1Q0K - chains B and E of the 6 polymer chains in the assembly; structure by X-ray diffraction, 2.10 A resolution.

== Chain B (and E) ==
Molecule: Superoxide dismutase [Ni]
From: Streptomyces seoulensis
Notes: EC 1.15.1.1; chain E of this document is another copy of the same molecule, construct and numbering; everything in this record applies to it too
Reference sequence: P80734 (SODN_STRSO); residues 1-117 here correspond to UniProt positions 15-131 (UniProt number = residue number + 14)
Amino-acid sequence (117 residues; numbered 1 to 117; the number before each row is that of its first residue):
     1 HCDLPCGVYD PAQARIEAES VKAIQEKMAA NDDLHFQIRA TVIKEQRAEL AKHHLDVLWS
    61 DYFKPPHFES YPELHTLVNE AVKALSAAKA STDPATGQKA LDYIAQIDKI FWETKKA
Bound ions: Ni2+: His1, Cys2, Cys6
Ligand contacts:
  - thiosulfate (THJ), molecule 1: His1, His53, His54
  - thiosulfate (THJ), molecule 2: Glu17, Arg47, Leu50
UniProt features mapped onto this chain:
  - binding site (Ni(2+)): His1, Cys2, Cys6
From the paper describing this entry:
  - mutagenesis - H1A, H1C, H1D, H1K, H1N, H1Q, H1R, H1W, H1Y, Y9A, Y9K, Y9Q, E17A, R39A: abolished catalytic activity
  - mutagenesis - D3A, Y9F, Y9W, R47A: decreased catalytic activity
  - catalytic residues: Tyr9, Lys64 (proposed by the authors, not directly observed)

== Interface between chain B and chain E ==
Pairs across the interface (46):
  His1(B) with Ile16(E); Glu17(E), salt bridge; Ser20(E); Arg47(E), hydrogen bond
  Cys2(B) with Ile43(E), hydrophobic; Arg47(E)
  Asp3(B) with Arg39(E), hydrogen bond (backbone-side chain)
  Leu4(B) with Ile24(E), hydrophobic; Phe36(E), hydrophobic; Arg39(E), hydrogen bond (backbone-side chain); Ala40(E); Ile43(E), hydrophobic
  Pro5(B) with Lys27(E)
  Cys6(B) with Ser20(E); Ala23(E); Ile24(E), hydrophobic; Lys27(E)
  Val8(B) with Ile16(E); Glu19(E); Ser20(E); Ala23(E), hydrophobic
  Asp10(B) with Ile16(E)
  Gln13(B) with Ile16(E); Glu17(E), hydrogen bond
  Ile16(B) with His1(E); Val8(E); Gln13(E)
  Glu17(B) with His1(E), salt bridge; Gln13(E), hydrogen bond
  Ser20(B) with His1(E); Cys6(E), hydrogen bond; Val8(E)
  Ala23(B) with Cys6(E); Val8(E), hydrophobic
  Ile24(B) with Leu4(E), hydrophobic; Cys6(E), hydrophobic
  Lys27(B) with Pro5(E); Cys6(E)
  Phe36(B) with Leu4(E), hydrophobic
  Arg39(B) with Asp3(E), hydrogen bond (side chain-backbone); Leu4(E), hydrogen bond (side chain-backbone)
  Ala40(B) with Leu4(E)
  Ile43(B) with Cys2(E), hydrophobic; Leu4(E), hydrophobic
  Arg47(B) with His1(E); Cys2(E)
Also at the interface, not in a pair above, chain B (23 interface residues in all): Gly7, Ala12, Glu19
Also at the interface, not in a pair above, chain E (23 interface residues in all): Gly7, Asp10, Ala12

== Summary ==
The chain B/chain E interface involves 23 residues from each chain; the contacts include 8 hydrogen bonds and
2 salt bridges. Polar pairs include His1(B)-Glu17(E), His1(B)-Arg47(E) and Asp3(B)-Arg39(E). From the paper:
catalytic residues Tyr9(B) and Lys64(B); H1A, H1C and H1D of chain B, among others, abolish catalytic
activity; 18 substitutions were tested in all.
Chain B and chain E are both Superoxide dismutase [Ni] (Streptomyces seoulensis); the structure, Crystal
structure of Ni-containing superoxide dismutase with Ni-ligation corresponding to the thiosulfate-reduced
state, was determined by X-ray diffraction together with 1Q0D, 1Q0F, 1Q0G and 1Q0M from the same study.
